Entry 4IHV (X-ray diffraction, 2.72 A resolution); this record covers chains A and C of the 4 polymer chains in the assembly.

# Chain A
Molecule: DNA-binding protein fis
Source organism: Escherichia coli
Reference sequence: C9QXL3 (C9QXL3_ECOD1); numbering as in UniProt (aligned over 1-98)
Chain sequence (98 residues; each row starts with the number of its first residue):
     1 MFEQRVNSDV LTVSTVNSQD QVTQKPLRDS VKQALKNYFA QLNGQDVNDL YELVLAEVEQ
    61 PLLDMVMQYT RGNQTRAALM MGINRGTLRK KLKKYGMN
Disordered / not traced: 1-7
From the paper describing this entry:
  - binding site for 27-bp DNA Strand A (chain C): Arg85, Thr87, Lys90
  - mutagenesis - K90A: unchanged binding to F1
  - mutagenesis - K90A (10-fold): decreased binding to F27
  - mutagenesis - K90A: abolished binding to 27-bp DNA Strand A (chain C)
  - mutagenesis - K90A (9-fold): decreased binding to F30
  - mutagenesis - K90A: abolished binding to non-specific DNA

# Chain C
Molecule: 27-bp DNA Strand A
Sequence (27 nucleotides; numbered 1 to 27; the number before each row is that of its first residue):
     1 AAATTTGTTT GAGCGTTGAG CAAATTT

# Chain A / chain C interface
Residue-residue contacts (7):
  Ile83(A) - DT17(C)  phosphate contact
  Asn84(A) - DT17(C)  hydrogen bond to the phosphate
  Asn84(A) - DG18(C)  hydrogen bond to the base
  Thr87(A) - DT16(C)  sugar contact
  Thr87(A) - DT17(C)  hydrogen bond to the phosphate
  Lys90(A) - DT16(C)  salt bridge to the phosphate
  Lys91(A) - DT16(C)  salt bridge to the phosphate
Interface residues without a listed pair, chain A (7 interface residues in all): Gly82, Arg85
Interface residues without a listed pair, chain C (4 interface residues in all): DG20

# Summary
7 residues of chain A face 4 of chain C across their interface; the contacts include 3 hydrogen bonds and 2
salt bridges. Among the polar pairs are Asn84(A)-DG18(C), Asn84(A)-DT17(C) and Thr87(A)-DT17(C). From the
paper: a binding site for 27-bp DNA Strand A (chain C) at Arg85(A), Thr87(A) and Lys90(A); K90A of chain A
reduces binding to F27.
Chain A is DNA-binding protein fis (Escherichia coli) and chain C is 27-bp DNA Strand A; the structure,
Crystal structure of Fis bound to 27 bp sequence DNA F28 (AAATTTGTTTGAGCGTTGAGCAAATTT), was determined by
X-ray diffraction together with 4IHW, 4IHX and 4IHY from the same study.
